PDB entry 7BP4 | X-ray diffraction, 2.10 A resolution | chains H and L of the 3 polymer chains in the assembly

== Chain H ==
Protein: Histone H2B.1
From: Arabidopsis thaliana
UniProtKB: Q9LQQ4 (H2B1_ARATH); residues 51-148 here = UniProt positions 51-148
Amino-acid sequence (98 residues; row label = number of the first residue in the row):
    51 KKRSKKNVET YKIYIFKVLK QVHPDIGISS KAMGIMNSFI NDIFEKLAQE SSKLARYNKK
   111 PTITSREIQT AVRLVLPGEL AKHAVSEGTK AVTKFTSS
Not modelled in the structure: 51-59, 148
Swiss-Prot annotation at these positions:
  - cross-link: Lys144 (Glycyl lysine isopeptide (Lys-Gly) (interchain with G-Cter in ubiquitin))

== Chain L ==
Protein: Asp-asp-asp-asp-tyr
Amino-acid sequence (5 residues; row label = number of the first residue in the row):
   228 DDDDY

== Interface between chain H and chain L ==
Residue-residue contacts (15; chain H residue first):
  Lys62(H) - Tyr232(L)
  Ile63(H) - Tyr232(L)  hydrogen bond (backbone-side chain)
  Phe66(H) - Tyr232(L)  hydrophobic
  Ile78(H) - Asp231(L)
  Ile78(H) - Tyr232(L)  hydrogen bond (backbone-backbone)
  Ser79(H) - Asp229(L)  hydrogen bond
  Ser79(H) - Asp230(L)
  Ser79(H) - Tyr232(L)
  Ser80(H) - Asp229(L)  hydrogen bond (backbone-side chain)
  Ser80(H) - Asp230(L)  hydrogen bond (backbone-backbone)
  Ser80(H) - Asp231(L)
  Ser80(H) - Tyr232(L)
  Lys81(H) - Asp228(L)
  Lys81(H) - Asp229(L)  hydrogen bond (backbone-side chain)
  Met83(H) - Tyr232(L)  hydrophobic
Other interface residues (no listed pair), chain H (9 interface residues in all): Ala82

== Summary ==
The interface between chain H and chain L involves 9 residues on one side and 5 on the other, with 6 hydrogen
bonds. Polar pairs include Ile63(H)-Tyr232(L), Ser79(H)-Asp229(L) and Ser80(H)-Asp229(L).
Here chain H is Histone H2B.1 (Arabidopsis thaliana) and chain L is Asp-asp-asp-asp-tyr. Entry 7BP4
(Structural insights into nucleosome reorganization by NAP1-RELATED PROTEIN 1 (NRP1)) was determined by X-ray
diffraction (same publication as 7BP2, 7BP5, 7BP6 and 7C7X).
